8ZDS - chains J and L of the 33 polymer chains in the assembly; structure by electron microscopy, 3.10 A resolution.

Chain J (and L):
Name: Flagellar M-ring protein
Source organism: Salmonella enterica subsp. enterica serovar Typhimurium
Notes: chain L of this document is another copy of the same molecule, construct and numbering; everything in this record applies to it too
Reference sequence: P15928 (FLIF_SALTY); residue numbers follow UniProt; this construct covers 1-560
Amino-acid sequence (560 residues; numbered 1 to 560; the number before each row is that of its first residue):
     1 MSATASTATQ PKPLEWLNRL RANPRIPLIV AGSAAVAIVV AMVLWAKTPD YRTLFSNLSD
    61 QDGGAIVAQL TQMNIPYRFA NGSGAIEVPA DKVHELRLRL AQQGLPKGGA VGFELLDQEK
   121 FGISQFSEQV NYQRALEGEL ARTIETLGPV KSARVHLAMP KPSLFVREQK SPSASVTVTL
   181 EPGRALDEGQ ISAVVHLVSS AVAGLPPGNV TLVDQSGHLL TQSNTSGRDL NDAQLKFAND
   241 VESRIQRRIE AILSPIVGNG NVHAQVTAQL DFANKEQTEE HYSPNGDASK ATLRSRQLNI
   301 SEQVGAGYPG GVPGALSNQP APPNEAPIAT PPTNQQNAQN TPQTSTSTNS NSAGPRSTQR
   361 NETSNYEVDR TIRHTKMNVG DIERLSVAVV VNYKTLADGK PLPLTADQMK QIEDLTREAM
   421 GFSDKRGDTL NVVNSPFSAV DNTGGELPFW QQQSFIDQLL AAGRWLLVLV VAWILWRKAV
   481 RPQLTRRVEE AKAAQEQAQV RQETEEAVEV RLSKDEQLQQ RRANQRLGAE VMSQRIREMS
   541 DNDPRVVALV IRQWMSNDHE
Not modelled in the structure: 1-122, 163-168, 306-354, 397-400, 439-560
Reported in the primary citation:
  - mutagenesis - D214R: abolished expression
  - mutagenesis - D214R: decreased stability

How chain J and chain L interact:
Pairs across the interface (35; chain J residue first):
  Ser124(J) with Glu128(L)
  Phe126(J) with Glu128(L); Gln129(L); Tyr132(L), hydrophobic
  Ser127(J) with Glu128(L), hydrogen bond (backbone-side chain)
  Gln133(J) with Tyr132(L), hydrogen bond
  Arg134(J) with Tyr132(L); Glu139(L), salt bridge
  Arg154(J) with Glu139(L), hydrogen bond (side chain-backbone); Arg142(L), hydrogen bond (side chain-backbone); Thr143(L), hydrogen bond
  His156(J) with Glu139(L); Leu140(L); Thr143(L), hydrogen bond
  Leu157(J) with Ala201(L)
  Ala158(J) with Ala201(L); Val202(L); Ala203(L)
  Pro160(J) with Ala203(L), hydrophobic
  Ser173(J) with Ser200(L), hydrogen bond (side chain-backbone)
  Ala174(J) with Ser200(L)
  Ser175(J) with Ser200(L)
  Thr177(J) with Thr143(L); Thr146(L); Leu197(L)
  Thr211(J) with Ser200(L), hydrogen bond
  Val213(J) with Ala193(L), hydrophobic; Leu197(L), hydrophobic
  Asp214(J) with Leu147(L)
  Gln215(J) with Leu147(L)
  Ser216(J) with Gln190(L), hydrogen bond (backbone-side chain)
  His218(J) with Gly189(L); Ser192(L), hydrogen bond; Ala193(L)
  Ser223(J) with His196(L)
Also at the interface, not in a pair above, chain J (24 interface residues in all): Val130, Met159, Lys161
Also at the interface, not in a pair above, chain L (22 interface residues in all): Ala135, Leu136, Gly148

Summary:
24 residues of chain J face 22 of chain L across their interface; the contacts include 10 hydrogen bonds and 1
salt bridge. Among the polar pairs are Arg134(J)-Glu139(L), Ser127(J)-Glu128(L) and Gln133(J)-Tyr132(L). From
the paper: D214R of chain J abolishes expression; D214R of chain J reduces stability.
Both chains are Flagellar M-ring protein (Salmonella enterica subsp. enterica serovar Typhimurium). Entry 8ZDS
(Structure of the Salmonella flagellar MS-ring with C11 symmetry applied) was determined by electron
microscopy (same publication as 8ZDT and 8ZDU).
